PDB entry 5HQI | X-ray diffraction, 0.97 A resolution | chains A and B

# Chain A
Name: Insulin A-Chain
Source organism: Homo sapiens
Reference sequence: P01308 (INS_HUMAN); residues 1-21 here correspond to UniProt positions 90-110 (UniProt number = residue number + 89)
Chain sequence (21 residues; numbered 1 to 21; the number before each row is that of its first residue):
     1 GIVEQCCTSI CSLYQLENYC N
Disulfides: Cys6-Cys11

# Chain B
Name: Insulin B-Chain
Source organism: Homo sapiens
Notes: engineered mutation(s): Pro28HzP
Reference sequence: P01308 (INS_HUMAN); residues 1-30 here correspond to UniProt positions 25-54 (UniProt number = residue number + 24)
Chain sequence (30 residues; row label = number of the first residue in the row):
     1 FVNQHLCGSH LVEALYLVCG ERGFFYTPKT
Modified / non-standard residues: Pro28 ((4S)-4-hydroxy-L-proline; HZP)

# Chain A / chain B interface
Pairs across the interface (38):
  Ile2(A) with Leu11(B), hydrophobic; Leu15(B), hydrophobic; Thr27(B)
  Val3(A) with Pro28(B)
  Cys6(A) with Gln4(B); His5(B); Leu6(B), hydrogen bond (backbone-backbone); Leu11(B), hydrophobic
  Cys7(A) with His5(B); Leu6(B), hydrogen bond (backbone-backbone); Cys7(B), disulfide
  Ser9(A) with His5(B)
  Ile10(A) with Asn3(B); Gln4(B); His5(B)
  Cys11(A) with Val2(B); Asn3(B); Gln4(B), hydrogen bond (backbone-backbone); Leu6(B), hydrophobic
  Ser12(A) with Val2(B); Asn3(B)
  Leu13(A) with Val2(B); Val18(B), hydrophobic
  Leu16(A) with Val2(B), hydrophobic; Leu11(B), hydrophobic; Leu15(B), hydrophobic
  Glu17(A) with Val18(B); Arg22(B), salt bridge
  Tyr19(A) with Leu15(B), hydrophobic; Phe24(B); Phe25(B), hydrogen bond (backbone-backbone)
  Cys20(A) with Cys19(B), disulfide; Arg22(B); Gly23(B)
  Asn21(A) with Arg22(B), hydrogen bond (backbone-side chain); Gly23(B), hydrogen bond (backbone-backbone); Phe24(B); Phe25(B)
Interface residues without a listed pair, chain A (16 interface residues in all): Thr8, Asn18
Interface residues without a listed pair, chain B (18 interface residues in all): Ala14, Tyr26
Inter-chain disulfides: Cys7(A)-Cys7(B), Cys20(A)-Cys19(B)

# In short
Chain A and chain B form an interface of 16 and 18 residues respectively; the contacts include 2 disulfide
bonds, 6 hydrogen bonds and 1 salt bridge. Among the polar pairs are Glu17(A)-Arg22(B), Asn21(A)-Arg22(B) and
Cys6(A)-Leu6(B).
Here chain A is Insulin A-Chain and chain B is Insulin B-Chain, both from Homo sapiens. Entry 5HQI (Insulin
with proline analog HzP at position B28 in the T2 state) was determined by X-ray diffraction, deposited
together with 5HPR, 5HPU and 5HRQ.
